6B1Q - chains A and B of the 3 polymer chains in the assembly; structure by X-ray diffraction, 1.90 A resolution.

[Chain A]
Molecule: Reverse transcriptase
From: Moloney murine leukemia virus
Notes: EC 2.7.7.49; fragment: Catalytic fragment
UniProt: P03355 (POL_MLVMS); residues 24-278 here correspond to UniProt positions 683-937 (UniProt number = residue number + 659)
Chain sequence (259 residues; each row starts with the number of its first residue):
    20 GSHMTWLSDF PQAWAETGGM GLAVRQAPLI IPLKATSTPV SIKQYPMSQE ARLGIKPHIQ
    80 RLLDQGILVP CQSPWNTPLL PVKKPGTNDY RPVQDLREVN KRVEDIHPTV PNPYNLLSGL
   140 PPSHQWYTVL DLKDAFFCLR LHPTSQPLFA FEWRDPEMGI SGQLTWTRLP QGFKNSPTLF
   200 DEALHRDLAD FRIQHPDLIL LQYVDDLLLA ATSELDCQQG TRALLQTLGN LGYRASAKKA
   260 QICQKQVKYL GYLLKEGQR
Disordered / not traced: 20-23, 102-108, 174-179
Differences from the reference sequence: expression tag (20-23)

[Chain B]
Molecule: 8-nt DNA strand
Sequence (8 nucleotides; numbered 1 to 8; the number before each row is that of its first residue):
     1 CTTATXXX
Modified positions: CJ1 (7-(2-deoxy-5-O-phosphono-beta-D-erythro-pentofuranosyl)-7H-pyrrolo[2,3-d]pyrimidine-2,4-diol) at position 6; CJ1 (7-(2-deoxy-5-O-phosphono-beta-D-erythro-pentofuranosyl)-7H-pyrrolo[2,3-d]pyrimidine-2,4-diol) at position 7; CJ1 (7-(2-deoxy-5-O-phosphono-beta-D-erythro-pentofuranosyl)-7H-pyrrolo[2,3-d]pyrimidine-2,4-diol) at position 8

[Chain A / chain B interface]
Pairs across the interface (5; chain A residue first):
  Tyr64(A) with DC1(B), sugar contact; DT2(B), sugar contact
  Arg116(A) with DT2(B), hydrogen bond to the base; DT3(B), hydrogen bond to the sugar
  Lys120(A) with DA4(B), salt bridge to the phosphate

[In short]
The interface between chain A and chain B involves 3 residues on one side and 4 on the other, with 2 hydrogen
bonds and 1 salt bridge. Polar contacts include Arg116(A)-DT2(B), Arg116(A)-DT3(B) and Lys120(A)-DA4(B).
Chain A is Reverse transcriptase (Moloney murine leukemia virus) and chain B is an 8-nt DNA strand; the
structure, Hydrogen Bonding Complementary, not size complementarity is key in the formation of the double
helix, was determined by X-ray diffraction (same publication as 6B1R and 6B1S).
